5TCO - chain A; structure by X-ray diffraction, 2.10 A resolution.

== Chain A ==
Protein: Mitogen-activated protein kinase 14
From: Homo sapiens
Notes: EC 2.7.11.24
Reference sequence: Q16539 (MK14_HUMAN); numbering as in UniProt (aligned over 2-360)
Chain sequence (360 residues; numbered 1 to 360; the number before each row is that of its first residue):
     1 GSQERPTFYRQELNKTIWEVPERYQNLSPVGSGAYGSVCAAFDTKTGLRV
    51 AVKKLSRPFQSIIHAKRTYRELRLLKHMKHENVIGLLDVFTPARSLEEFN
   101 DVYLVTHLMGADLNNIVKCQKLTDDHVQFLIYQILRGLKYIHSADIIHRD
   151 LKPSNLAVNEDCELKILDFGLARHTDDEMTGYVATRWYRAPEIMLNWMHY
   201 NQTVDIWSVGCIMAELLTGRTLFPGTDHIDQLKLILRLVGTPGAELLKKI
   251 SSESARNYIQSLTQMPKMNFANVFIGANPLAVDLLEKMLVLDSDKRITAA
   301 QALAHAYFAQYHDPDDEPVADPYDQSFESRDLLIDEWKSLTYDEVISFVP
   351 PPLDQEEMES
Unresolved in the structure: 1-5, 33-36, 172-184, 273-275, 353-360
Construct notes: expression tag (1)
Curated features (UniProtKB/Swiss-Prot):
  - motif: Thr-180 to Tyr-182 (TXY)
  - active site: Asp-168 (Proton acceptor)
  - binding site (ATP): Val-30 to Val-38, Lys-53
  - modified residue: Ser-2 (N-acetylserine), Thr-16 (Phosphothreonine), Lys-53 (N6-acetyllysine), Lys-152 (N6-acetyllysine), Thr-180 (Phosphothreonine), Tyr-182 (Phosphotyrosine), Thr-263 (Phosphothreonine), Tyr-323 (Phosphotyrosine)
  - natural variant: Ala-51 (A51V: In a gastric adenocarcinoma sample), Pro-322 (P322R: In a lung adenocarcinoma sample)
  - mutagenesis: Ala-34 (A34V: Lowered kinase activity), Lys-53 (K53R: Loss of kinase activity), Lys-54 (K54R: Impairs MAP2K6/MKK6-dependent autophosphorylation), Tyr-69 (Y69H: Lowered kinase activity), Asp-168 (D168A: Loss of kinase activity), Thr-175 (T175A: No effect on either the kinase activity or tyrosine phosphorylation), Asp-176 (D176A: Emulation of the active state. Increase in activity; when associated with S-327 or L-327), Asp-177 (D177A: Loss of kinase activity), Thr-180 (T180E: Loss of kinase activity), Tyr-182 (Y182F: Loss of kinase activity), Ala-320 (A320T: Lowered kinase activity), Phe-327 (F327L: Emulation of the active state. Increase in activity; when associated with A-176; F327S: Emulation of the active state. Increase in activity; when associated with A-176), 1 further mutagenesis entry in UniProt
Small-molecule neighbours: 79Q (3-[(3-benzamido-4-fluoranyl-phenyl)amino]-N-(2-morpholin-4-ylethyl)-11-oxidanylidene-5,6-dihydrodibenzo[1,2-D:1',2'-F][7]annulene-9-carboxamide): Val-30, Val-38, Ala-40, Ala-51, Lys-53, Glu-71, Leu-74, Leu-75, Ile-84, Leu-104, Thr-106, His-107, Leu-108, Met-109, Gly-110, Ala-111, Asp-112, Asn-115, Ala-157, Leu-167, Asp-168, Phe-169, Leu-171

== Summary ==
Ligands of chain A: compound 79Q. UniProt lists active-site residue Asp-168, 10 ATP-binding residues and 13
mutagenesis sites.
Chain A is Mitogen-activated protein kinase 14 (Homo sapiens); the structure, Human p38 MAP Kinase in Complex
with Dibenzosuberone Compound 1, was determined by X-ray diffraction together with 5TBE from the same study.
